Entry 8PPR (electron microscopy, 3.00 A resolution); this record covers chains D and N of the 8 polymer chains in the assembly.

[Chain D]
Molecule: Kinetochore-associated protein DSN1 homolog
Organism: Homo sapiens
UniProt: Q9H410 (DSN1_HUMAN); numbering as in UniProt (aligned over 1-356)
Amino-acid sequence (356 residues; each row starts with the number of its first residue):
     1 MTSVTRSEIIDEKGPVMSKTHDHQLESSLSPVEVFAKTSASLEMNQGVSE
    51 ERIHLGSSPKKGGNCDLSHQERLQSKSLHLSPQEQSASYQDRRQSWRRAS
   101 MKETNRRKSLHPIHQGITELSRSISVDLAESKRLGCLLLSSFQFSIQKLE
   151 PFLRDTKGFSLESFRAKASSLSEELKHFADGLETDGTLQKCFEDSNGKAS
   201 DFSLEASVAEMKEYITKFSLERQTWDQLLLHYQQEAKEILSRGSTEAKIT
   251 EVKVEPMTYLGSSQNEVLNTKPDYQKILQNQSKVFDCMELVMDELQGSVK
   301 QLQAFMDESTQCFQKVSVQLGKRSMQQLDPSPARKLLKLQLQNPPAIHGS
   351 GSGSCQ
Unresolved in the structure: 1-92, 341-356
Swiss-Prot annotation at these positions:
  - modified residue (Phosphoserine): Ser28, Ser30, Ser58, Ser77, Ser81, Ser109, Ser125, Ser331
  - cross-link: Lys253 (Glycyl lysine isopeptide (Lys-Gly) (interchain with G-Cter in SUMO2))
Reported in the primary citation:
  - post-translational modification sites: Ser100, Ser109 (citing earlier work)
  - mutagenesis - S100D/S109D (25-fold): increased binding to CENP-C2-22
  - mutagenesis - P332W/R334A/L336R: decreased binding to NDC80C

[Chain N]
Molecule: Kinetochore-associated protein NSL1 homolog
Organism: Homo sapiens
UniProt: Q96IY1 (NSL1_HUMAN); residues 1-281 here = UniProt positions 1-281
Amino-acid sequence (281 residues; numbered 1 to 281; the number before each row is that of its first residue):
     1 MAGSPELVVLDPPWDKELAAGTESQALVSATPREDFRVRCTSKRAVTEML
    51 QLCGRFVQKLGDALPEEIREPALRDAQWTFESAVQENISINGQAWQEASD
   101 NCFMDSDIKVLEDQFDEIIVDIATKRKQYPRKILECVIKTIKAKQEILKQ
   151 YHPVVHPLDLKYDPDPAPHMENLKCRGETVAKEISEAMKSLPALIEQGEG
   201 FSQVLRMQPVIHLQRIHQEVFSSCHRKPDAKPENFITQIETTPTETASRK
   251 TSDMVLKRKQTKDCPQRKWYPLRPKKINLDT
Unresolved in the structure: 1-34, 224-249, 278-281
Swiss-Prot annotation at these positions:
  - modified residue: Ser4 (Phosphoserine), Thr244 (Phosphothreonine)
Reported in the primary citation:
  - mutagenesis - E219R/V220R/F221A: decreased binding to NDC80C

[How chain D and chain N interact]
Pairs across the interface (145; chain D residue first):
  Arg98(D) with Lys109(N); Glu112(N), salt bridge; Asp113(N); Asp116(N)
  Ala99(D) with Asp113(N)
  Lys102(D) with Lys109(N)
  Lys108(D) with Gln96(N); Glu97(N)
  Ser109(D) with Gln96(N), hydrogen bond
  Pro112(D) with Glu86(N)
  His114(D) with Thr79(N), hydrogen bond
  Ile117(D) with Glu86(N); Asn87(N), hydrogen bond (backbone-side chain)
  Thr118(D) with Asn87(N)
  Leu120(D) with Asn87(N)
  Ser121(D) with Phe36(N); Arg37(N); Asn87(N)
  Arg122(D) with Asp35(N), salt bridge; Phe36(N)
  Val126(D) with Phe36(N), hydrophobic
  Glu130(D) with Val38(N)
  Arg133(D) with Phe36(N), hydrogen bond (side chain-backbone); Arg37(N)
  Leu134(D) with Val38(N), hydrophobic; Ile88(N), hydrophobic
  Leu137(D) with Ala83(N); Val84(N); Asn87(N); Ile88(N), hydrophobic
  Leu138(D) with Met49(N), hydrophobic; Cys53(N), hydrophobic; Phe80(N), hydrophobic
  Ser141(D) with Phe80(N); Ala83(N), hydrogen bond (side chain-backbone); Val84(N), hydrogen bond (side chain-backbone)
  Phe142(D) with Val57(N), hydrophobic; Leu60(N), hydrophobic
  Phe144(D) with Thr79(N); Ala83(N), hydrophobic
  Ser145(D) with Ala76(N); Thr79(N); Phe80(N), hydrogen bond (side chain-backbone)
  Leu149(D) with Ala72(N); Ala76(N), hydrophobic
  Leu153(D) with Ile68(N), hydrophobic; Ala72(N), hydrophobic
  Thr156(D) with Ile68(N)
  Phe164(D) with Ala63(N), hydrophobic; Leu64(N), hydrophobic
  Lys167(D) with Lys59(N), hydrogen bond (side chain-backbone); Leu60(N); Asp62(N), salt bridge
  Leu171(D) with Leu60(N), hydrophobic
  Glu174(D) with Phe56(N)
  Phe178(D) with Phe56(N), hydrophobic
  Lys190(D) with Ser42(N); Ala45(N)
  Cys191(D) with Cys40(N); Thr41(N), hydrogen bond (backbone-backbone); Ser42(N), hydrogen bond (backbone-backbone); Val46(N), hydrophobic
  Phe192(D) with Arg39(N); Cys40(N), hydrophobic; Thr41(N), hydrogen bond (backbone-side chain)
  Glu193(D) with Thr41(N), hydrogen bond (backbone-side chain); Ser42(N); Arg44(N), hydrogen bond (backbone-side chain)
  Asp194(D) with Thr41(N); Arg44(N), salt bridge; Cys102(N), hydrogen bond
  Ser195(D) with Arg44(N); Cys102(N), hydrogen bond
  Ser200(D) with Phe103(N)
  Asp201(D) with Phe103(N)
  Leu204(D) with Phe103(N), hydrophobic; Ile108(N), hydrophobic
  Val208(D) with Leu111(N), hydrophobic
  Met211(D) with Leu111(N), hydrophobic; Phe115(N), hydrophobic
  Tyr214(D) with Phe115(N), hydrophobic
  Ile215(D) with Phe115(N), hydrophobic
  Phe218(D) with Ile118(N), hydrophobic; Ile119(N), hydrophobic; Ile122(N)
  Glu221(D) with Ile122(N); Arg126(N), salt bridge
  Arg222(D) with Ile118(N); Asp121(N), salt bridge; Ile122(N); Lys125(N)
  Trp225(D) with Tyr129(N), hydrophobic
  Asp226(D) with Lys125(N), salt bridge; Tyr129(N), hydrogen bond
  Leu229(D) with Tyr129(N), hydrophobic; Ile133(N), hydrophobic
  Tyr232(D) with Ile133(N), hydrophobic
  Ala236(D) with Thr140(N)
  Ile239(D) with Ala143(N), hydrophobic
  Leu240(D) with Ala143(N), hydrophobic
  Arg242(D) with Ile147(N)
  Ala247(D) with Gln150(N)
  Glu251(D) with Val154(N)
  Val252(D) with Val154(N)
  Lys253(D) with Val154(N), hydrogen bond (side chain-backbone); Val155(N); His156(N)
  Val254(D) with Val155(N), hydrophobic
  Tyr259(D) with Val155(N)
  Lys271(D) with Leu158(N)
  Tyr274(D) with Leu160(N), hydrophobic
  Gln275(D) with Leu160(N); Lys161(N), hydrogen bond (side chain-backbone)
  Leu278(D) with Leu160(N), hydrophobic; Lys161(N); Tyr162(N), hydrophobic
  Phe285(D) with Pro166(N), hydrophobic; His169(N); Met170(N), hydrophobic
  Met288(D) with Leu173(N), hydrophobic
  Glu289(D) with His169(N); Leu173(N)
  Met292(D) with Arg176(N); Gly177(N); Val180(N), hydrophobic
  Asp293(D) with Arg176(N), salt bridge
  Gln296(D) with Arg176(N); Val180(N)
  Val299(D) with Glu183(N); Ile184(N), hydrophobic
  Leu302(D) with Ala187(N), hydrophobic
  Met306(D) with Leu194(N)
  Ser309(D) with Leu194(N)
  Thr310(D) with Leu194(N)
  Phe313(D) with Leu194(N), hydrophobic; Gly198(N)
  Val316(D) with Phe201(N), hydrophobic
  Ser317(D) with Phe201(N)
  Leu320(D) with Val204(N), hydrophobic; Gln208(N)
  Arg323(D) with Gln208(N); His212(N)
  Gln327(D) with Phe221(N); Ser223(N)
  Leu328(D) with Phe221(N), hydrophobic
Also at the interface, not in a pair above, chain D (97 interface residues in all): Arg97, Ile113, Ile124, Ile146, Gly158, Asn196, Glu205, Ser219, Leu228, Gln233, Glu246, Asp286, Leu295, Gln303, Ser324
Also at the interface, not in a pair above, chain N (96 interface residues in all): Leu50, Pro65, Glu67, Trp78, Ser82, Met104, Glu117, Val120, Pro130, Cys136, Lys144, Pro153, Asp159, Thr179, Leu191, Gln197, Leu205, Ser222

[Summary]
97 residues of chain D face 96 of chain N across their interface, with 18 hydrogen bonds and 8 salt bridges.
Polar pairs include Arg98(D)-Glu112(N), Arg122(D)-Asp35(N) and Lys167(D)-Asp62(N). From the paper: S100D/S109D
of chain D increase binding to CENP-C2-22; modification sites Ser100(D) and Ser109(D); 3 substitutions were
tested in all.
Chain D is Kinetochore-associated protein DSN1 homolog and chain N is Kinetochore-associated protein NSL1
homolog, both from Homo sapiens; the structure, Structure of the human outer kinetochore KMN network complex,
was determined by electron microscopy.
